1JD2 - chains Z and 1 of the 30 polymer chains in the assembly; structure by X-ray diffraction, 3.00 A resolution.

[Chain Z]
Protein: Proteasome component PRE5
Source organism: Saccharomyces cerevisiae
Notes: EC 3.4.99.46
UniProtKB: P40302 (PSA1_YEAST); the construct has insertions or renumbered stretches relative to UniProt, so the offset changes along the chain: 4-60 = UniProt 2-58; 63-180 = UniProt 59-176; 183-204 = UniProt 183-204; 210-233 = UniProt 211-234
Amino-acid sequence (233 residues; each row starts with the number of its first residue; note: 7 numbers in that range are skipped by the numbering (no residue carries them; nothing is unmodelled there); a row labelled like 180A-180F holds insertion residues (180A, then the next letters in order)):
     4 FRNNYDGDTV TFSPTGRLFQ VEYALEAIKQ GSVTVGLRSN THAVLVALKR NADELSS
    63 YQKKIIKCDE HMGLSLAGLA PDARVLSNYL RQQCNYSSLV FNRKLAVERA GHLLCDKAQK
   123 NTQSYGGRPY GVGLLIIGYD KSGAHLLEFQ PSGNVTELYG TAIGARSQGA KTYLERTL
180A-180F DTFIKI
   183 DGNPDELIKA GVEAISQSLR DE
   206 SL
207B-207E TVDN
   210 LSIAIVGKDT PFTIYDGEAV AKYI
Sequence notes: conflict Tyr127 (Ala123 in P40302)
Curated features (UniProtKB/Swiss-Prot):
  - modified residue: Ser16 (Phosphoserine)
  - cross-link: Lys191 (Glycyl lysine isopeptide (Lys-Gly) (interchain with G-Cter in ubiquitin))

[Chain 1]
Protein: Proteasome component C1
Source organism: Saccharomyces cerevisiae
Notes: EC 3.4.99.46
UniProtKB: P21242 (PSA3_YEAST); the construct lacks a stretch of the UniProt sequence and is renumbered around it, so the offset changes along the chain: 5-180 = UniProt 4-179; 184-199 = UniProt 186-201; 201-206 = UniProt 202-207; 207-218 = UniProt 210-221; 1 more segments
Amino-acid sequence (244 residues; each row starts with the number of its first residue; note: 4 numbers in that range are skipped by the numbering (no residue carries them; nothing is unmodelled there); a row labelled like 180A-180F holds insertion residues (180A, then the next letters in order)):
     5 GTGYDLSNSV FSPDGRNFQV EYAVKAVENG TTSIGIKCND GVVFAVEKLI TSKLLVPQKN
    65 VKIQVVDRHI GCVYSGLIPD GRHLVNRGRE EAASFKKLYK TPIPIPAFAD RLGQYVQAHT
   125 LYNSVRPFGV STIFGGVDKN GAHLYMLEPS GSYWGYKGAA TGKGRQSAKA ELEKLV
180A-180F DHHPEG
   184 LSAREAVKQA AKIIYL
   201 AHEDNK
206B-206C EK
   207 DFELEISWCS LS
218A-218C ETN
   219 GLHKFVKGDL LQEAIDFAQK EIN

[Interface between chain Z and chain 1]
Pairs across the interface - 52 pairs, chain Z then chain 1:
  Asn7(Z) - Leu10(1)
  Tyr8(Z) - Asp9(1)  hydrogen bond
  Tyr8(Z) - Leu10(1)  hydrophobic
  Tyr8(Z) - Tyr26(1)
  Thr12(Z) - Arg130(1)
  Val13(Z) - Ser128(1)
  Val13(Z) - Val129(1)
  Val13(Z) - Arg130(1)
  Thr14(Z) - Gln23(1)
  Phe15(Z) - Gln23(1)  hydrogen bond (backbone-side chain)
  Phe15(Z) - Tyr26(1)
  Phe15(Z) - Ala27(1)  hydrophobic
  Phe15(Z) - Leu81(1)  hydrophobic
  Phe15(Z) - Arg130(1)
  Ser16(Z) - Tyr26(1)
  Pro17(Z) - Tyr26(1)  hydrophobic
  Pro17(Z) - Lys29(1)
  Thr18(Z) - Lys29(1)
  Gly19(Z) - Tyr26(1)
  Gly19(Z) - Ala30(1)
  Leu21(Z) - Arg130(1)
  His114(Z) - Arg86(1)  hydrogen bond (backbone-side chain)
  Cys117(Z) - Arg86(1)
  Asp118(Z) - Arg86(1)  salt bridge
  Asp118(Z) - Asn90(1)
  Gln121(Z) - Asp84(1)
  Gln121(Z) - His87(1)  hydrogen bond
  Thr124(Z) - Arg130(1)  hydrogen bond (backbone-side chain)
  Gln125(Z) - His123(1)  hydrogen bond
  Gln125(Z) - Val129(1)
  Gln125(Z) - Arg130(1)
  Gln125(Z) - Phe132(1)
  Tyr127(Z) - Ser128(1)  hydrogen bond (backbone-backbone)
  Ser154(Z) - Pro83(1)
  Gly155(Z) - Pro83(1)
  Asn156(Z) - Ile82(1)
  Asn156(Z) - Pro83(1)
  Thr158(Z) - Asn64(1)
  Glu159(Z) - Val60(1)
  Glu159(Z) - Lys63(1)
  Glu159(Z) - Asn64(1)  hydrogen bond (backbone-side chain)
  Leu160(Z) - Leu58(1)
  Leu160(Z) - Leu59(1)  hydrophobic
  Leu160(Z) - Val60(1)
  Tyr161(Z) - Leu58(1)  hydrogen bond (backbone-backbone)
  Tyr161(Z) - Leu59(1)
  Tyr161(Z) - Val60(1)  hydrophobic
  Tyr161(Z) - Pro61(1)
  Gly162(Z) - Leu58(1)
  Lys173(Z) - Leu58(1)
  Glu177(Z) - Ser56(1)
  Leu180(Z) - Lys57(1)
Also at the interface, not in a pair above, chain Z (33 interface residues in all): Arg41, Glu110, Ser126, Leu176
Also at the interface, not in a pair above, chain 1 (30 interface residues in all): Asn127, Pro131, Gly133

[Overview]
Chain Z and chain 1 form an interface of 33 and 30 residues respectively; the contacts include 9 hydrogen
bonds and 1 salt bridge. Polar pairs include Asp118(Z)-Arg86(1), Tyr8(Z)-Asp9(1) and Phe15(Z)-Gln23(1).
Here chain Z is Proteasome component PRE5 and chain 1 is Proteasome component C1, both from Saccharomyces
cerevisiae. Entry 1JD2 (Crystal Structure of the yeast 20S Proteasome:TMC-95A complex: A non-covalent
Proteasome Inhibitor) was determined by X-ray diffraction.
